6FQ8 - chains D and I of the 10 polymer chains in the assembly; structure by electron microscopy, 4.80 A resolution (low resolution: residue-level contacts below are approximate; hydrogen-bond / salt-bridge calls are withheld).

Chain D:
Name: Histone H2B
Organism: Xenopus laevis
UniProtKB: A0A1L8FQ56 (A0A1L8FQ56_XENLA); residues 27-121 here correspond to UniProt positions 31-125 (UniProt number = residue number + 4)
Sequence (95 residues; row label = number of the first residue in the row):
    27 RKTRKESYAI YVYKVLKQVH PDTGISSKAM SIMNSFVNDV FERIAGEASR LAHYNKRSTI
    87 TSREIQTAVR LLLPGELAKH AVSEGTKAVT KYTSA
Unresolved in the structure: 27-32

Chain I:
Molecule: 147-nt DNA strand
Organism: synthetic construct
Sequence (147 nucleotides; each row starts with the number of its first residue; numbers below 1 keep their minus sign (DA-73 is residue -73)):
   -73 ACAGGATGTA TATATCTGAC ACGTGCCTGG AGACTAGGGA GTAATCCCCT TGGCGGTTAA
   -13 AACGCGGGGG ACAGCGCGTA CGTGCGTTTA AGCGGTGCTA GAGCTGTCTA CGACCAATTG
    47 AGCGGCCTCG GCACCGGGAT TCTCCAG

How chain D and chain I interact:
Pairs across the interface (9):
  Tyr39(D) - DC-52(I)
  Ile51(D) - DA-53(I)
  Lys82(D) - DA-34(I)
  Arg83(D) - DA-34(I)
  Arg83(D) - DG-33(I)
  Ser84(D) - DG-35(I)
  Ser84(D) - DA-34(I)
  Thr85(D) - DG-35(I)
  Thr85(D) - DA-34(I)
Interface residues without a listed pair, chain D (8 interface residues in all): Gly50, Ser53
Interface residues without a listed pair, chain I (6 interface residues in all): DC-54

Summary:
Chain D and chain I form an interface of 8 and 6 residues respectively.
Chain D is Histone H2B (Xenopus laevis) and chain I is a 147-nt DNA strand (synthetic construct); the
structure, Class 3 : translocated nucleosome, was determined by electron microscopy together with 6FQ5 and
6FQ6 from the same study.
